PDB entry 8ZHQ | electron microscopy, 2.37 A resolution | chains A and D of the 5 polymer chains in the assembly

[Chain A]
Protein: JK-12 Fab light chain
Source organism: Homo sapiens
Notes: antibody fragment or engineered binder
Sequence (210 residues; each row starts with the number of its first residue):
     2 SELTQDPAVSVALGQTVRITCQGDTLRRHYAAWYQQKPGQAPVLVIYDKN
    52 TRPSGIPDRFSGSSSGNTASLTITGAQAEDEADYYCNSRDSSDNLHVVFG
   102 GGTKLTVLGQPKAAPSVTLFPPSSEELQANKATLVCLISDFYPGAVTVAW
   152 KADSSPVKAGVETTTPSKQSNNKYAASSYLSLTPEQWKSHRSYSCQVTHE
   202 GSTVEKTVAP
Disulfide bonds: C22-C87

[Chain D]
Protein: JK-12 Fab heavy chain
Source organism: Homo sapiens
Notes: antibody fragment or engineered binder
Sequence (210 residues; each row starts with the number of its first residue):
     1 EVQLVQPGAEVKKPGESLKISCKGSGYNFSNNWIGWVRQMPGKGLEYMGI
    51 IYPGDSDTRYNPSFKGQVTMSADRSISTAYLQWSSLKASDTAIYYCARLY
   101 RRGWTTDAFDIWGQGTRVTASSASTKGPSVFPLAPSSKSTSGGTAALGCL
   151 VKDYFPEPVTVSWNSGALTSGVHTFPAVLQSSGLYSLSSVVTVPSSSLGT
   201 QTYICNVNHK
Unresolved in the structure: 139-141
Disulfide bonds: C22-C96
Glycans and other covalent adducts: N-acetylglucosamine (NAG) linked to N28

[Interface between chain A and chain D]
Pairs across the interface (78):
  R29(A) with T105(D)
  H30(A) with W104(D); T105(D)
  Y31(A) with T105(D), hydrogen bond (backbone-backbone); T106(D)
  A33(A) with D107(D)
  Y35(A) with D107(D); A108(D); F109(D), hydrogen bond (side chain-backbone)
  Q37(A) with Q39(D), hydrogen bond; L45(D); Y95(D)
  Q41(A) with Y95(D)
  A42(A) with Y95(D), hydrophobic; G113(D)
  P43(A) with L45(D), hydrophobic; W112(D)
  L45(A) with A108(D), hydrophobic; F109(D); D110(D)
  Y48(A) with R102(D); T106(D); A108(D), hydrophobic
  D49(A) with R102(D), salt bridge; T106(D), hydrogen bond
  Y86(A) with G44(D); L45(D), hydrogen bond (side chain-backbone)
  N88(A) with D107(D)
  R90(A) with R101(D); G103(D), hydrogen bond (side chain-backbone); W104(D); T105(D); T106(D), hydrogen bond (side chain-backbone); D107(D), salt bridge
  D94(A) with R59(D), salt bridge
  N95(A) with W104(D)
  L96(A) with W33(D), hydrophobic; I50(D); R59(D); R101(D), hydrogen bond (backbone-side chain)
  H97(A) with Y47(D), hydrogen bond; R59(D); Y60(D), hydrogen bond (side chain-backbone); R101(D)
  V98(A) with Y47(D); R101(D); D107(D)
  F100(A) with Y47(D), hydrophobic; F109(D), hydrophobic
  P116(A) with T144(D)
  S117(A) with A145(D)
  V118(A) with A145(D); A146(D); S189(D); V190(D)
  T119(A) with A146(D), hydrogen bond (side chain-backbone); L147(D); G148(D), hydrogen bond (side chain-backbone); L150(D)
  F121(A) with L133(D), hydrophobic; L150(D), hydrophobic; Y185(D)
  Q129(A) with K138(D), hydrogen bond
  K159(A) with Q180(D); Y185(D)
  A160(A) with V178(D)
  G161(A) with V178(D)
  E163(A) with F175(D); P176(D)
  T166(A) with H173(D), hydrogen bond
  S168(A) with H173(D)
  K169(A) with H173(D)
  N173(A) with H173(D), hydrogen bond
  Y175(A) with F175(D), hydrophobic; Y185(D); S186(D), hydrogen bond (side chain-backbone)
  A177(A) with Y185(D), hydrogen bond (backbone-side chain)
  S178(A) with Y185(D), hydrogen bond (backbone-side chain)
Also at the interface, not in a pair above, chain A (41 interface residues in all): A115, P122, S179
Also at the interface, not in a pair above, chain D (44 interface residues in all): D57, N61, L99, Y100, Q114, S136

[In short]
The interface between chain A and chain D involves 41 residues on one side and 44 on the other, with 18
hydrogen bonds and 3 salt bridges. Among the polar pairs are D49(A)-R102(D), R90(A)-D107(D) and D94(A)-R59(D).
N-acetylglucosamine is covalently linked to N28(D).
Chain A is JK-12 Fab light chain and chain D is JK-12 Fab heavy chain, both from Homo sapiens; the structure,
SFTSV Gn in complex with JK-8/12 Fab, was determined by electron microscopy.
